Entry 5G17 (X-ray diffraction, 1.51 A resolution); this record covers chains A and B.

# Chain A (and B)
Name: Histone deacetylase-like amidohydrolase
Notes: EC 3.5.1.4; chain B of this document is another copy of the same molecule, construct and numbering; everything in this record applies to it too
UniProt: Q70I53 (HDAH_ALCSD); residue numbers follow UniProt; this construct covers 2-369
Chain sequence (369 residues; numbered 1 to 369; the number before each row is that of its first residue):
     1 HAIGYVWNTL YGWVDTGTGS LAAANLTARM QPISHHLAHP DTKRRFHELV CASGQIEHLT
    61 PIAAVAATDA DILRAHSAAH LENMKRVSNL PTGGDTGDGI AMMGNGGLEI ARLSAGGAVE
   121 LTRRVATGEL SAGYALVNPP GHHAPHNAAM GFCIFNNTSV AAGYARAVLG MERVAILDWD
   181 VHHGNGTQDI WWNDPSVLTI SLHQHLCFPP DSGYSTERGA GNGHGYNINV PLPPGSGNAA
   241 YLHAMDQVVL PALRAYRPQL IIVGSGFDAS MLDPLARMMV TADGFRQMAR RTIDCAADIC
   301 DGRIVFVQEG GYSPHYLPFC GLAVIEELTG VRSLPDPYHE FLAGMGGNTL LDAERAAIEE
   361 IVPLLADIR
Unresolved in the structure: 1 (chain B: fully traced)
Sequence notes: expression tag (1); conflict Ala-101 (Thr in Q70I53), Pro-251 (His in Q70I53)
Swiss-Prot annotation at these positions:
  - active site: His-143 (Proton donor/acceptor)
  - binding site (Zn(2+)): Asp-180, His-182, Asp-268
  - site: Tyr-312 (Polarizes the scissile carbonyl of the substrate)
Metal / ion sites: K+ site 1: Asp-178, Asp-180, His-182, Ser-201, Leu-202; Zn2+: Asp-180, His-182, Asp-268 (together with 6DK); K+ site 2: Trp-191, Asp-194, Val-197, Tyr-226
Ligand contacts: 6DK (9,9,9-tris(fluoranyl)-8,8-bis(oxidanyl)-N-phenyl-nonanamide): Leu-21, Ile-100, Pro-140, His-142, His-143, Gly-151, Phe-152, Cys-153, Asp-180, His-182, Phe-208, Asp-268, Glu-309, Gly-310, Gly-311, Tyr-312, Glu-340, Phe-341

# Chain A / chain B interface
Pairs across the interface - 13 pairs, chain A then chain B:
  Thr-9(A) / Glu-48(B)
  Thr-9(A) / Cys-51(B)
  Leu-10(A) / Ala-52(B)  hydrophobic
  Trp-13(A) / Glu-48(B)  hydrogen bond
  Trp-13(A) / Ala-52(B)  hydrophobic
  Arg-44(A) / Arg-44(B)
  Arg-44(A) / Glu-48(B)
  Glu-48(A) / Thr-9(B)
  Glu-48(A) / Trp-13(B)  hydrogen bond
  Glu-48(A) / Arg-44(B)
  Cys-51(A) / Thr-9(B)
  Ala-52(A) / Leu-10(B)  hydrophobic
  Ala-52(A) / Trp-13(B)  hydrophobic
Other interface residues (no listed pair), chain A (8 interface residues in all): Leu-49
Other interface residues (no listed pair), chain B (8 interface residues in all): Leu-49

# In short
Chain A and chain B each contribute 8 residues to their interface, with 2 hydrogen bonds. Its one
hydrogen-bonded contact is Trp-13(A)/Glu-48(B). Bound to chain A: compound 6DK. Curated annotation (UniProt)
lists active-site residue His-143(A) and 3 Zn2+-binding residues on chain A.
Chain A and chain B are both Histone deacetylase-like amidohydrolase; the structure, Bordetella Alcaligenes
HDAH (T101A) bound to 9,9,9-trifluoro-8,8- dihydroxy-N-phenylnonanamide, was determined by X-ray diffraction
together with 5G1A and 5G1B from the same study.
